Entry 4LKJ (X-ray diffraction, 2.80 A resolution); this record covers chains A and B.

== Chain A ==
Molecule: hemagglutinin
From: Influenza A virus
Amino-acid sequence (314 residues; row label = number of the first residue in the row):
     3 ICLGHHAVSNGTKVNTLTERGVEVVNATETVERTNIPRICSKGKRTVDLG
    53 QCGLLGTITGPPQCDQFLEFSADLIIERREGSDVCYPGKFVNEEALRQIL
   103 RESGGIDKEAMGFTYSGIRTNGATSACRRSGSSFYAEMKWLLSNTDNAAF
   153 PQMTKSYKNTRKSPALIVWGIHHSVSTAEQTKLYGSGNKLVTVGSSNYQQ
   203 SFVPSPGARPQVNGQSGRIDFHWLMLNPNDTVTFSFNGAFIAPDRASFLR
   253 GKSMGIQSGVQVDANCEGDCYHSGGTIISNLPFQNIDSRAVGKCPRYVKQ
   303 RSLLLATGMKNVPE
Disulfide bonds: C42-C268, C54-C66, C87-C129, C272-C296
Glycans and other covalent adducts: N-acetylglucosamine (NAG) linked to N28, N231

== Chain B ==
Molecule: hemagglutinin
From: Influenza A virus
Amino-acid sequence (168 residues; numbered 323 to 490; the number before each row is that of its first residue):
   323 LFGAIAGFIENGWEGLIDGWYGFRHQNAQGEGTAADYKSTQSAIDQITGK
   373 LNRLIEKTNQQFELIDNEFNEVEKQIGNVINWTRDSITEVWSYNAELLVA
   423 MENQHTIDLADSEMDKLYERVKRQLRENAEEDGTGCFEIFHKCDDDCMAS
   473 IRNNTYDHSKYREEAMQN
Disulfide bonds: C465-C469
Glycans and other covalent adducts: N-acetylglucosamine (NAG) linked to N403

== Chain A / chain B interface ==
Residue-residue contacts (112):
  I3(A) with C458(B); F459(B), hydrogen bond (backbone-backbone)
  C4(A) with W335(B); F345(B); R346(B), hydrogen bond (backbone-backbone); G457(B); C458(B), disulfide
  L5(A) with W335(B); G344(B); M436(B), hydrophobic; Y440(B), hydrophobic; G457(B), hydrogen bond (backbone-backbone)
  G6(A) with W335(B); Y343(B); G344(B), hydrogen bond (backbone-backbone); M436(B)
  H7(A) with I327(B); N333(B), hydrogen bond (side chain-backbone); G334(B); W335(B), hydrogen bond (backbone-backbone); W342(B); Y343(B)
  H8(A) with W335(B); L338(B); G341(B); W342(B), hydrogen bond (backbone-backbone)
  A9(A) with G334(B); W335(B), hydrogen bond (backbone-backbone); E336(B)
  V16(A) with N425(B)
  N17(A) with A422(B); N425(B), hydrogen bond (backbone-side chain)
  T18(A) with A422(B); N425(B); Q426(B), hydrogen bond
  L19(A) with A422(B), hydrogen bond (backbone-backbone); M423(B); Q426(B)
  T20(A) with Q426(B)
  T30(A) with L373(B)
  E79(A) with F391(B)
  R80(A) with F391(B)
  R81(A) with E390(B); F391(B)
  E96(A) with D388(B); N389(B), hydrogen bond; V394(B)
  R99(A) with N389(B)
  Q100(A) with I387(B)
  R103(A) with L386(B); N389(B)
  K254(A) with Q383(B), hydrogen bond
  M256(A) with Q383(B); E385(B)
  G257(A) with L386(B)
  Q259(A) with N389(B), hydrogen bond; E390(B), hydrogen bond (side chain-backbone); F391(B)
  S275(A) with E390(B), hydrogen bond
  N282(A) with I377(B); E378(B)
  P284(A) with L376(B)
  F285(A) with A417(B), hydrophobic
  S290(A) with R406(B)
  R291(A) with D388(B), salt bridge; N389(B); E390(B), salt bridge; R406(B)
  V293(A) with F384(B); E385(B); L386(B), hydrophobic
  G294(A) with Q382(B); Q383(B); F384(B), hydrogen bond (backbone-backbone)
  K295(A) with T380(B); N381(B); Q383(B)
  R298(A) with W413(B)
  Y299(A) with T410(B); W413(B)
  V300(A) with W413(B); S414(B); A417(B), hydrophobic
  K301(A) with E411(B), salt bridge; S414(B), hydrogen bond (backbone-side chain)
  Q302(A) with S414(B), hydrogen bond (side chain-backbone); E418(B), hydrogen bond
  L305(A) with A417(B), hydrophobic; E418(B)
  L306(A) with V421(B); N425(B), hydrogen bond (backbone-side chain)
  L307(A) with L376(B), hydrophobic; E424(B); N425(B)
  A308(A) with N425(B), hydrogen bond (backbone-side chain); T428(B)
  T309(A) with I369(B); L373(B)
  G310(A) with T428(B)
  M311(A) with I327(B), hydrophobic; W342(B), hydrophobic; Y343(B); A432(B), hydrophobic
  K312(A) with I327(B)
  V314(A) with A328(B), hydrophobic; E332(B); N333(B); G334(B), hydrogen bond (backbone-backbone)
  P315(A) with N333(B); E336(B)
  E316(A) with N333(B); E336(B)
Other interface residues (no listed pair), chain A (61 interface residues in all): V10, S11, R22, V24, V26, T32, E95, S255, I258, S260, L283, C296
Other interface residues (no listed pair), chain B (61 interface residues in all): I331, H347, N392, L419, L420, I429, L439, I461, M470
Disulfides between the chains: C4(A)-C458(B)

== In short ==
The chain A/chain B interface involves 61 residues from each chain, with 1 disulfide bond, 23 hydrogen bonds
and 3 salt bridges. Polar pairs include R291(A)-D388(B), R291(A)-E390(B) and K301(A)-E411(B). Covalently
linked N-acetylglucosamine: at N28(A) and N231(A). Covalently linked N-acetylglucosamine: at N403(B).
Here chain A is hemagglutinin and chain B is hemagglutinin, both from Influenza A virus. Entry 4LKJ (The
structure of hemagglutinin L226Q mutant (H3 numbering) from a avian-origin H7N9 influenza virus
(A/Anhui/1/2013) in ...) was determined by X-ray diffraction, deposited together with 4KOL, 4KOM, 4KON, 4LCX,
4LKG, 4LKH, 4LKI and 4LKK.
